1UOQ - chains A and B; structure by X-ray diffraction, 2.10 A resolution.

== Chain A ==
Name: Prolyl endopeptidase
Source organism: Sus scrofa
Notes: EC 3.4.21.26
UniProtKB: P23687 (PPCE_PIG); residues 1-710 here = UniProt positions 1-710
Amino-acid sequence (710 residues; row label = number of the first residue in the row):
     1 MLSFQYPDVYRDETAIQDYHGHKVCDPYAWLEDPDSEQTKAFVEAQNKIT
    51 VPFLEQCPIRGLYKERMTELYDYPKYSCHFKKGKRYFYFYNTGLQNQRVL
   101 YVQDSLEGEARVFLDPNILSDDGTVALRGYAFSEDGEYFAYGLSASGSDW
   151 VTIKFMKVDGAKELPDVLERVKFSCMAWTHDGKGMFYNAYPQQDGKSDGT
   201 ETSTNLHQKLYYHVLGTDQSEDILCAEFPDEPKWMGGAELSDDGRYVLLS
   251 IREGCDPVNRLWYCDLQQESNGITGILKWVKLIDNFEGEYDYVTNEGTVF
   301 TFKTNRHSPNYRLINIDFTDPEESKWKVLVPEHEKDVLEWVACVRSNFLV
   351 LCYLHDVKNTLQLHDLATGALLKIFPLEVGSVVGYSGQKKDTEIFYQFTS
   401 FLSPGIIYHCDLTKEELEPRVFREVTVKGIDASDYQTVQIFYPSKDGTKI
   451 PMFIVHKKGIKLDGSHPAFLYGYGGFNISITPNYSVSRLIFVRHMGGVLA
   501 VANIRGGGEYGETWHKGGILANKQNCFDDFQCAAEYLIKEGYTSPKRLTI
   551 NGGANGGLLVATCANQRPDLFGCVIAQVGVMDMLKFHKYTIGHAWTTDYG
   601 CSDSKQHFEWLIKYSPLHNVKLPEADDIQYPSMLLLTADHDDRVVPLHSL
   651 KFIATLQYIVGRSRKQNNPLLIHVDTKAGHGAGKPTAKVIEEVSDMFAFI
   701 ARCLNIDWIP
Sequence notes: engineered mutation Ala554 (Ser in P23687)
Swiss-Prot annotation at these positions:
  - active site (Charge relay system): Asp641, His680
  - modified residue: Met1 (N-acetylmethionine), Lys157 (N6-acetyllysine)

== Chain B ==
Name: Peptide ligand glu-phe-ser-pro
Amino-acid sequence (4 residues; each row starts with the number of its first residue):
   723 EFSP

== Chain A / chain B interface ==
Pairs across the interface (22; chain A residue first):
  Phe173(A) - Glu723(B)
  Phe173(A) - Phe724(B)  hydrophobic
  Met235(A) - Phe724(B)  hydrophobic
  Gly254(A) - Phe724(B)
  Cys255(A) - Phe724(B)  hydrophobic
  Tyr473(A) - Ser725(B)
  Tyr473(A) - Pro726(B)  hydrogen bond (side chain-backbone)
  Phe476(A) - Pro726(B)
  Ala554(A) - Pro726(B)
  Asn555(A) - Pro726(B)  hydrogen bond (backbone-backbone)
  Val580(A) - Pro726(B)  hydrophobic
  Ile591(A) - Phe724(B)  hydrophobic
  Ala594(A) - Phe724(B)  hydrophobic
  Trp595(A) - Phe724(B)  hydrogen bond (side chain-backbone)
  Trp595(A) - Ser725(B)
  Trp595(A) - Pro726(B)
  Tyr599(A) - Pro726(B)
  Arg643(A) - Glu723(B)  hydrogen bond (side chain-backbone)
  Arg643(A) - Phe724(B)
  Arg643(A) - Ser725(B)  hydrogen bond (side chain-backbone)
  Val644(A) - Pro726(B)  hydrophobic
  His680(A) - Pro726(B)  hydrogen bond (side chain-backbone)

== Summary ==
16 residues of chain A and 4 residues of chain B are in contact; the contacts include 6 hydrogen bonds. Polar
pairs include Tyr473(A)-Pro726(B), Trp595(A)-Phe724(B) and Arg643(A)-Glu723(B). Curated annotation (UniProt)
lists active-site residues Asp641(A) and His680(A) on chain A.
Chain A is Prolyl endopeptidase (Sus scrofa) and chain B is Peptide ligand glu-phe-ser-pro; the structure,
Prolyl oligopeptidase from porcine brain, S554A mutant with bound peptide ligand glu-phe-ser-pro, was
determined by X-ray diffraction together with 1UOP from the same study.
